Entry 9C97 (X-ray diffraction, 3.33 A resolution); this record covers chains H and Z of the 28 polymer chains in the assembly.

# Chain H
Name: proteasome endopeptidase complex
From: Saccharomyces cerevisiae
Notes: EC 3.4.25.1
UniProt: A0A6A5Q449 (A0A6A5Q449_YEASX); residues 1-232 here correspond to UniProt positions 30-261 (UniProt number = residue number + 29)
Sequence (232 residues; row label = number of the first residue in the row):
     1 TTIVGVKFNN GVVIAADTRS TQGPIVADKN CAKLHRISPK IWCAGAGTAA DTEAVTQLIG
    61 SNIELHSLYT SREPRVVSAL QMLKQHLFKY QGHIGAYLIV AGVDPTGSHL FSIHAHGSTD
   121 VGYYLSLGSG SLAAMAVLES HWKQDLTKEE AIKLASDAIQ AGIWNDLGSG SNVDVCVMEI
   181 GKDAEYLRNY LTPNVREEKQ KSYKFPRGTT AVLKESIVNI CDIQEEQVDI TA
Unresolved in the structure: 223-232
Metal / ion sites: Mg2+: Ile163, Asp166, Ser169 (shared with Asp222(Z) of chain Z)

# Chain Z
Name: PRE7 isoform 1
From: Saccharomyces cerevisiae
UniProt: A0A6A5Q0P3 (A0A6A5Q0P3_YEASX); residues 1-222 here correspond to UniProt positions 20-241 (UniProt number = residue number + 19)
Sequence (222 residues; numbered 1 to 222; the number before each row is that of its first residue):
     1 QFNPYGDNGG TILGIAGEDF AVLAGDTRNI TDYSINSRYE PKVFDCGDNI VMSANGFAAD
    61 GDALVKRFKN SVKWYHFDHN DKKLSINSAA RNIQHLLYGK RFFPYYVHTI IAGLDEDGKG
   121 AVYSFDPVGS YEREQCRAGG AAASLIMPFL DNQVNFKNQY EPGTNGKVKK PLKYLSVEEV
   181 IKLVRDSFTS ATERHIQVGD GLEILIVTKD GVRKEFYELK RD
Metal / ion sites: Mg2+ site 1 near His195 (its only coordinating residue here); Mg2+ site 2: Asp222 (shared with Ile163(H), Asp166(H), Ser169(H) of chain H)

# Interface between chain H and chain Z
Pairs across the interface (60; chain H residue first):
  Arg19(H) with Asp222(Z), salt bridge
  Gly23(H) with Ile196(Z)
  Pro24(H) with His195(Z); Ile196(Z), hydrogen bond (backbone-backbone)
  Ile25(H) with Leu145(Z), hydrophobic; Arg194(Z); His195(Z)
  Val26(H) with Glu193(Z); Arg194(Z), hydrogen bond (backbone-side chain); Ile196(Z), hydrophobic
  Ala27(H) with Arg194(Z), hydrogen bond (backbone-side chain)
  Lys29(H) with Glu193(Z); Arg194(Z)
  Ile163(H) with Asp222(Z)
  Trp164(H) with Ile35(Z); Arg38(Z), hydrogen bond (backbone-side chain); Arg221(Z); Asp222(Z)
  Asn165(H) with Arg38(Z)
  Asp166(H) with Tyr33(Z); Asp222(Z)
  Leu167(H) with Arg28(Z); Ile30(Z), hydrophobic; Asp32(Z); Tyr33(Z), hydrogen bond (backbone-backbone); Ser34(Z); Ile35(Z), hydrophobic; Ile196(Z)
  Gly168(H) with Tyr33(Z)
  Ser169(H) with Asp222(Z)
  Ser171(H) with Asp222(Z)
  Asn194(H) with Lys220(Z), hydrogen bond (backbone-side chain); Asp222(Z)
  Arg196(H) with Thr189(Z); Ser190(Z), hydrogen bond; Glu193(Z)
  Glu197(H) with Arg185(Z), salt bridge
  Lys199(H) with Asp186(Z)
  Gln200(H) with Lys182(Z); Arg185(Z); Asp186(Z), hydrogen bond (backbone-side chain)
  Lys201(H) with Gln153(Z); Asp186(Z)
  Tyr203(H) with Phe149(Z); Gln153(Z); Leu183(Z); Asp186(Z), hydrogen bond
  Phe205(H) with Asn152(Z); Gln153(Z); Gln159(Z)
  Arg207(H) with Pro162(Z)
  Gly208(H) with Tyr160(Z); Pro162(Z)
  Thr209(H) with Asn158(Z); Gln159(Z); Tyr160(Z), hydrogen bond (backbone-backbone)
  Ala211(H) with Tyr160(Z), hydrophobic; Asn165(Z); Gly166(Z)
  Val212(H) with Asn165(Z), hydrogen bond (backbone-side chain)
Also at the interface, not in a pair above, chain H (33 interface residues in all): Thr21, Asp28, Gly170, Val195, Pro206
Also at the interface, not in a pair above, chain Z (32 interface residues in all): Glu161, Gln197

# Overview
33 residues of chain H and 32 residues of chain Z are in contact; the contacts include 11 hydrogen bonds and 2
salt bridges. Among the polar pairs are Arg19(H)-Asp222(Z), Glu197(H)-Arg185(Z) and Val26(H)-Arg194(Z). The
Mg2+ site 2 is built by Ile163(H), Asp166(H), Ser169(H) and Asp222(Z).
Here chain H is proteasome endopeptidase complex and chain Z is PRE7 isoform 1, both from Saccharomyces
cerevisiae. Entry 9C97 (Yeast 20S proteasome soaked with BRA-346 fraction) was determined by X-ray
diffraction, deposited together with 9C98, 9AW3, 9AW5, 9AW6 and 9AW7.
